PDB entry 8YXX | X-ray diffraction, 2.65 A resolution | chains A and B of the 4 polymer chains in the assembly

Chain A:
Protein: Activating signal cointegrator 1
Organism: Homo sapiens
UniProt: Q15650 (TRIP4_HUMAN); numbering as in UniProt (aligned over 435-575)
Chain sequence (142 residues; row label = number of the first residue in the row):
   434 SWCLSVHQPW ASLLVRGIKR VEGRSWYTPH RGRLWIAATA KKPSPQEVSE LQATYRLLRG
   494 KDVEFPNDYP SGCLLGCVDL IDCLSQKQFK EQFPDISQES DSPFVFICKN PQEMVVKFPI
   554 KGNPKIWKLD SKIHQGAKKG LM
Sequence notes: expression tag (434)

Chain B:
Molecule: 12-nt DNA strand
Sequence (12 nucleotides; numbered 1 to 12; the number before each row is that of its first residue):
     1 CGAGGTACCT CA

How chain A and chain B interact:
Residue-residue contacts (8; chain A residue first):
  Thr472(A) - DG2(B)  phosphate contact
  Ala473(A) - DG2(B)  hydrogen bond to the phosphate
  Lys554(A) - DG2(B)  sugar contact
  Lys554(A) - DA3(B)  salt bridge to the phosphate
  Gly555(A) - DC1(B)  phosphate contact
  Gly555(A) - DG2(B)  hydrogen bond to the phosphate
  Asn556(A) - DC1(B)  sugar contact
  Pro557(A) - DC1(B)  sugar contact
Interface residues without a listed pair, chain A (9 interface residues in all): Ser438, Ala471, Ile553

In short:
9 residues of chain A and 3 residues of chain B are in contact, with 2 hydrogen bonds and 1 salt bridge. Among
the polar pairs are Ala473(A)-DG2(B), Gly555(A)-DG2(B) and Lys554(A)-DA3(B).
Here chain A is Activating signal cointegrator 1 (Homo sapiens) and chain B is a 12-nt DNA strand. Entry 8YXX
(TRIP4 ASCH domain in complex with a 12bp dsDNA (5'-TGAGGTACCTCG-3')) was determined by X-ray diffraction
(same publication as 8YEW, 8YEY, 8YFI, 8YFJ and 8YXW).
